Entry 7XOC (electron microscopy, 3.00 A resolution); this record covers chains D and A.

Chain D:
Protein: Angiotensin-converting enzyme 2
Source organism: Mus musculus
Notes: EC 3.4.17.23, 3.4.17.-
UniProtKB: Q8R0I0 (ACE2_MOUSE); residue numbers follow UniProt; this construct covers 1-805
Chain sequence (805 residues; numbered 1 to 805; the number before each row is that of its first residue):
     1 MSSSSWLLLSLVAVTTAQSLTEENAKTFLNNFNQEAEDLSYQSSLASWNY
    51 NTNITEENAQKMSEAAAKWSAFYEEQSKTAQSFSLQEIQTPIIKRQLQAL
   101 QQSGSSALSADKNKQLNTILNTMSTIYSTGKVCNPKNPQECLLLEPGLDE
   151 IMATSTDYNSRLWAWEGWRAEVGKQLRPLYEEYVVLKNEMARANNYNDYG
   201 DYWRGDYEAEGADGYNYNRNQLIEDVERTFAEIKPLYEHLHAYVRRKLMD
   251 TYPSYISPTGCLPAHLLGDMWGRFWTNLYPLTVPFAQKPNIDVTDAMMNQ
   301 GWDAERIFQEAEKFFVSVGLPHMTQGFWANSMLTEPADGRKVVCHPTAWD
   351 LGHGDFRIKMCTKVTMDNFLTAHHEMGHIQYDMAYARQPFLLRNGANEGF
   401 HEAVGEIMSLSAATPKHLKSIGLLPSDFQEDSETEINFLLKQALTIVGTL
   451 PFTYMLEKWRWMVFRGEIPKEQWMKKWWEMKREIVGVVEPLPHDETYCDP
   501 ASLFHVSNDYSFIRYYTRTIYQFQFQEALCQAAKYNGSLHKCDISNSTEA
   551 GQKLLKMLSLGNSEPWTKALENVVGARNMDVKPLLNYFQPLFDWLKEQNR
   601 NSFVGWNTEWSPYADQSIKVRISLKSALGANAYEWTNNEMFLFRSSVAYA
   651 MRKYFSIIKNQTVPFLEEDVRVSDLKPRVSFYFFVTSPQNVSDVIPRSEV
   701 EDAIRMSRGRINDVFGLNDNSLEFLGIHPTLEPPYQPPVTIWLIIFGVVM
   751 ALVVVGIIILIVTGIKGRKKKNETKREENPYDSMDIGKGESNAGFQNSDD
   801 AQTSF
Not modelled in the structure: 1-18, 135-139, 616-805
Cystine bridges: Cys133-Cys141, Cys344-Cys361, Cys530-Cys542
Covalent attachments: N-acetylglucosamine (NAG) linked to Asn53, Asn546
Curated features (UniProtKB/Swiss-Prot):
  - region: Arg652 to Lys659 (Essential for cleavage by ADAM17), Arg697 to Gly716 (Essential for cleavage by TMPRSS11D and TMPRSS2)
  - motif: Glu778 to Ile786 (LIR), Tyr781 to Asp785 (SH2-binding), Tyr781 to Met784 (Endocytic sorting signal), Asn792 to Phe795 (PTB), Thr803 to Phe805 (PDZ-binding)
  - active site: Glu375 (Proton acceptor), His505 (Proton donor)
  - binding site (chloride): Arg169, Trp477, Lys481
  - binding site (substrate): Arg273, His345, Pro346, Tyr515
  - binding site (Zn(2+)): His374, His378, Glu402
  - modified residue: Tyr781 (Phosphotyrosine), Ser783 (Phosphoserine)
  - glycosylation (N-linked (GlcNAc...) asparagine): Asn53, Asn536, Asn546, Asn660, Asn690
  - cross-link: Lys788 (Glycyl lysine isopeptide (Lys-Gly) (interchain with G-Cter in ubiquitin))

Chain A:
Protein: Spike glycoprotein
Source organism: Severe acute respiratory syndrome coronavirus 2
UniProtKB: P0DTC2 (SPIKE_SARS2); aligned to UniProt positions 1-1270 over residues 4-1273 (the alignment contains insertions or deletions, so no single offset holds)
Chain sequence (1270 residues; numbered 4 to 1273; the number before each row is that of its first residue):
     4 MFVFLVLLPLVSSQCVNLITRTQSYTNSFTRGVYYPDKVFRSSVLHSTQD
    54 LFLPFFSNVTWFHAIHVSGTNGTKRFDNPVLPFNDGVYFASTEKSNIIRG
   104 WIFGTTLDSKTQSLLIVNNATNVVIKVCEFQFCNDPFLDVYYHKNNKSWM
   154 ESEFRVYSSANNCTFEYVSQPFLMDLEGKQGNFKNLREFVFKNIDGYFKI
   204 YSKHTPINLGRDLPQGFSALEPLVDLPIGINITRFQTLLALHRSYLTPGD
   254 SSSGWTAGAAAYYVGYLQPRTFLLKYNENGTITDAVDCALDPLSETKCTL
   304 KSFTVEKGIYQTSNFRVQPTESIVRFPNITNLCPFDEVFNATRFASVYAW
   354 NRKRISNCVADYSVLYNFAPFFAFKCYGVSPTKLNDLCFTNVYADSFVIR
   404 GNEVSQIAPGQTGNIADYNYKLPDDFTGCVIAWNSNKLDSKVGGNYNYLY
   454 RLFRKSNLKPFERDISTEIYQAGNKPCNGVAGFNCYFPLRSYGFRPTYGV
   504 GHQPYRVVVLSFELLHAPATVCGPKKSTNLVKNKCVNFNFNGLTGTGVLT
   554 ESNKKFLPFQQFGRDIADTTDAVRDPQTLEILDITPCSFGGVSVITPGTN
   604 TSNQVAVLYQGVNCTEVPVAIHADQLTPTWRVYSTGSNVFQTRAGCLIGA
   654 EYVNNSYECDIPIGAGICASYQTQTKSHGSASSVASQSIIAYTMSLGAEN
   704 SVAYSNNSIAIPTNFTISVTTEILPVSMTKTSVDCTMYICGDSTECSNLL
   754 LQYGSFCTQLKRALTGIAVEQDKNTQEVFAQVKQIYKTPPIKYFGGFNFS
   804 QILPDPSKPSKRSPIEDLLFNKVTLADAGFIKQYGDCLGDIAARDLICAQ
   854 KFNGLTVLPPLLTDEMIAQYTSALLAGTITSGWTFGAGPALQIPFPMQMA
   904 YRFNGIGVTQNVLYENQKLIANQFNSAIGKIQDSLSSTPSALGKLQDVVN
   954 HNAQALNTLVKQLSSKFGAISSVLNDILSRLDPPEAEVQIDRLITGRLQS
  1004 LQTYVTQQLIRAAEIRASANLAATKMSECVLGQSKRVDFCGKGYHLMSFP
  1054 QSAPHGVVFLHVTYVPAQEKNFTTAPAICHDGKAHFPREGVFVSNGTHWF
  1104 VTQRNFYEPQIITTDNTFVSGNCDVVIGIVNNTVYDPLQPELDSFKEELD
  1154 KYFKNHTSPDVDLGDISGINASVVNIQKEIDRLNEVAKNLNESLIDLQEL
  1204 GKYEQYIKWPWYIWLGFIAGLIAIVMVTIMLCCMTSCCSCLKGCCSCGSC
  1254 CKFDEDDSEPVLKGVKLHYT
Not modelled in the structure: 4-334, 529-1273
Sequence notes: variant Ile22 (Thr19 in P0DTC2), Ser27 (Ala in P0DTC2), Asp142 (Gly in P0DTC2), Gly213 (Val in P0DTC2), Asp339 (Gly in P0DTC2), Phe371 (Ser in P0DTC2), Pro373 (Ser in P0DTC2), Phe375 (Ser in P0DTC2), Ala376 (Thr in P0DTC2), Asn405 (Asp in P0DTC2), Ser408 (Arg in P0DTC2), Asn417 (Lys in P0DTC2), Lys440 (Asn in P0DTC2), Asn477 (Ser in P0DTC2), Lys478 (Thr in P0DTC2), Ala484 (Glu in P0DTC2), Arg493 (Gln in P0DTC2), Arg498 (Gln in P0DTC2), Tyr501 (Asn in P0DTC2), His505 (Tyr in P0DTC2), Gly614 (Asp in P0DTC2), Tyr655 (His in P0DTC2), Lys679 (Asn in P0DTC2), His681 (Pro in P0DTC2), Lys764 (Asn in P0DTC2), Tyr796 (Asp in P0DTC2), His954 (Gln in P0DTC2), Lys969 (Asn in P0DTC2); engineered mutation Gly682 (Arg in P0DTC2), Ser683 (Arg in P0DTC2), Ser685 (Arg in P0DTC2), Pro817 (Phe in P0DTC2), Pro892 (Ala in P0DTC2), Pro899 (Ala in P0DTC2), Pro942 (Ala in P0DTC2), Pro986 (Lys in P0DTC2), Pro987 (Val in P0DTC2)
Cystine bridges: Cys336-Cys361, Cys379-Cys432, Cys391-Cys525, Cys480-Cys488
Covalent attachments: N-acetylglucosamine (NAG) linked to Asn343
Curated features (UniProtKB/Swiss-Prot):
  - lipidation (S-palmitoyl cysteine): Cys1243, Cys1250, Cys1253
  - glycosylation (N-linked (GlcNAc...) asparagine): Asn20 (complex), Asn125 (hybrid), Asn334 (complex), Asn606 (hybrid)

Chain D / chain A interface:
Residue-residue contacts (25):
  Asn24(D) - Ala475(A)
  Asn24(D) - Gly476(A)
  Thr27(D) - Phe456(A)
  Phe28(D) - Tyr489(A)
  Asn31(D) - Phe456(A)
  Asn31(D) - Tyr489(A)
  Asn31(D) - Arg493(A)  hydrogen bond
  Gln34(D) - Tyr453(A)  hydrogen bond
  Gln34(D) - Arg493(A)  hydrogen bond
  Asp38(D) - Tyr449(A)
  Asp38(D) - Arg498(A)  salt bridge
  Tyr41(D) - Arg498(A)
  Tyr41(D) - Thr500(A)  hydrogen bond
  Tyr41(D) - Tyr501(A)
  Gln42(D) - Tyr449(A)  hydrogen bond
  Gln42(D) - Arg498(A)  hydrogen bond
  Thr79(D) - Phe486(A)
  Phe83(D) - Phe486(A)  hydrophobic
  Asn330(D) - Thr500(A)
  His353(D) - Tyr501(A)
  His353(D) - Gly502(A)  hydrogen bond (backbone-backbone)
  His353(D) - His505(A)  hydrogen bond (backbone-side chain)
  Gly354(D) - Gly502(A)
  Asp355(D) - Thr500(A)
  Arg357(D) - Thr500(A)
Other interface residues (no listed pair), chain D (18 interface residues in all): Ser19, Asn30, Leu45
Other interface residues (no listed pair), chain A (19 interface residues in all): Arg403, Leu455, Tyr473, Asn477, Asn487, Ser494
Interface features reported in the paper:
  - specific contacts: Asn24(D)-Asn487(A), Asn31(D)-Arg493(A) (hydrogen bond), Gln34(D)-Arg493(A) (hydrogen bond), Asp38(D)-Tyr449(A), Asp38(D)-Arg498(A) (salt bridge), Tyr41(D)-Thr500(A) (hydrogen bond), Gln42(D)-Tyr449(A) (hydrogen bond), Gln42(D)-Arg498(A) (hydrogen bond), His353(D)-Tyr501(A) (pi stacking), Asp355(D)-Thr500(A) (hydrogen bond)

Summary:
18 residues of chain D face 19 of chain A across their interface; the contacts include 8 hydrogen bonds and 1
salt bridge. Polar pairs include Asp38(D)-Arg498(A), Asn31(D)-Arg493(A) and Gln34(D)-Tyr453(A). The authors
report contacts between Asn24(D) and Asn487(A) and Asp38(D) and Tyr449(A); hydrogen bonds between Asn31(D) and
Arg493(A), Gln34(D) and Arg493(A) and Tyr41(D) and Thr500(A) among others; a salt bridge between Asp38(D) and
Arg498(A).
Chain D is Angiotensin-converting enzyme 2 (Mus musculus) and chain A is Spike glycoprotein (Severe acute
respiratory syndrome coronavirus 2); the structure, SARS-CoV-2 Omicron BA.2 Variant RBD complexed with mouse
ACE2, was determined by electron microscopy together with 7XO4, 7XO5, 7XO6, 7XO7, 7XO8, 7XO9 and 3 further
entries from the same study.
